5S50 - chains B and F of the 6 polymer chains in the assembly; structure by X-ray diffraction, 3.10 A resolution.

[Chain B]
Molecule: Tubulin beta-2B chain
Organism: Bos taurus
UniProt: Q6B856 (TBB2B_BOVIN); the author numbering skips numbers that UniProt does not, so the offset changes along the chain: 1-42 = UniProt 1-42; 45-360 = UniProt 43-358; 369-455 = UniProt 359-445
Amino-acid sequence (445 residues; each row starts with the number of its first residue; note: 10 numbers in that range are skipped by the numbering (no residue carries them; nothing is unmodelled there)):
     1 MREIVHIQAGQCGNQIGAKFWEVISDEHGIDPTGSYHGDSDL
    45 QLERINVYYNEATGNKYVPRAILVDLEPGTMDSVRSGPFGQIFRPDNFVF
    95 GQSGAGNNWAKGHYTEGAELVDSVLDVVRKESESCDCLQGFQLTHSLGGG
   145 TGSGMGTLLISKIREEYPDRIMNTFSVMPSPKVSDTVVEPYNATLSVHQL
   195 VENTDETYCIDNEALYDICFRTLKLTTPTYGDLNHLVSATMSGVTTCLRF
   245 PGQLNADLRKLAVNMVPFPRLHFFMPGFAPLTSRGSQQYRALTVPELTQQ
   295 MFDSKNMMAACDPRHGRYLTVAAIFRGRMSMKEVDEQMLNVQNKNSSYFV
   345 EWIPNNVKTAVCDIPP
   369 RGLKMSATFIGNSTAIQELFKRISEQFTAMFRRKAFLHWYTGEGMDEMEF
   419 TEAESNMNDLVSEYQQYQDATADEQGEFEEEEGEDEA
Not modelled in the structure: 279-280, 438-455
Curated features (UniProtKB/Swiss-Prot):
  - motif: Met1 to Ile4 (MREI motif)
  - binding site (GTP): Gln11, Glu71, Ser140, Gly144, Thr145, Gly146, Asn206, Asn228
  - binding site (Mg(2+)): Glu71
  - modified residue: Ser40 (Phosphoserine), Thr57 (Phosphothreonine), Lys60 (N6-acetyllysine), Ser174 (Phosphoserine), Thr287 (Phosphothreonine), Thr292 (Phosphothreonine), Arg320 (Omega-N-methylarginine), Glu448 (5-glutamyl polyglutamate)
  - cross-link (Glycyl lysine isopeptide (Lys-Gly)): Lys60 (interchain with G-Cter in ubiquitin), Lys326 (interchain with G-Cter in ubiquitin)
Ion coordination: Mg2+ near Gln11 (its only coordinating residue here); Ca2+: Glu113 (shared with 1 residue of chain C)
Residues lining bound ligands:
  - GDP (guanosine-5'-diphosphate): Gly10, Gln11, Cys12, Gln15, Ile16, Asp69, Ala99, Asn101, Ser140, Gly142, Gly143, Gly144, Thr145, Gly146, Ser147, Val171, Pro173, Val177, Asp179, Glu183, Asn206, Leu209, Tyr224, Leu227, Asn228
  - WZD (N-[(furan-2-yl)methyl]-1H-benzimidazol-2-amine): Tyr52, Gln136, Asn167, Glu200, Tyr202, Val238, Thr239, Cys241, Leu242, Leu252, Leu255, Met259, Ala316, Ile318, Ile378

[Chain F]
Molecule: Tubulin-Tyrosine Ligase
Organism: Gallus gallus
UniProt: E1BQ43 (E1BQ43_CHICK); numbering as in UniProt (aligned over 1-378)
Amino-acid sequence (384 residues; row label = number of the first residue in the row):
     1 MYTFVVRDENSSVYAEVSRLLLATGQWKRLRKDNPRFNLMLGERNRLPFG
    51 RLGHEPGLVQLVNYYRGADKLCRKASLVKLIKTSPELSESCTWFPESYVI
   101 YPTNLKTPVAPAQNGIRHLINNTRTDEREVFLAAYNRRREGREGNVWIAK
   151 SSAGAKGEGILISSEASELLDFIDEQGQVHVIQKYLEKPLLLEPGHRKFD
   201 IRSWVLVDHLYNIYLYREGVLRTSSEPYNSANFQDKTCHLTNHCIQKEYS
   251 KNYGRYEEGNEMFFEEFNQYLMDALNTTLENSILLQIKHIIRSCLMCIEP
   301 AISTKHLHYQSFQLFGFDFMVDEELKVWLIEVNGAPACAQKLYAELCQGI
   351 VDVAISSVFPLADTGQKTSQPTSIFIKLHHHHHH
Not modelled in the structure: 106-124, 154-161, 363-371, 383-384
Sequence notes: expression tag (379-384)
Ion coordination: Mg2+: Glu331 (together with AMP-PCP)
Residues lining bound ligands: AMP-PCP (ACP; phosphomethylphosphonic acid adenylate ester): Lys74, Ile148, Lys150, Gln183, Lys184, Tyr185, Leu186, Lys198, Asp200, Arg202, Arg222, His239, Leu240, Thr241, Asn242, Asp318, Met320, Ile330, Glu331, Asn333

[Chain B / chain F interface]
Pairs across the interface (8; chain B residue first):
  Arg311(B) with Arg31(F)
  Leu333(B) with Pro56(F)
  Gln336(B) with Arg36(F), hydrogen bond
  Asn337(B) with Arg36(F); Leu58(F)
  Ser340(B) with Lys28(F); Leu30(F)
  Glu345(B) with Arg31(F), salt bridge
Also at the interface, not in a pair above, chain B (7 interface residues in all): Asn349
Also at the interface, not in a pair above, chain F (11 interface residues in all): Thr3, Asp33, Asn34, Glu55, Gly57

[Overview]
Chain B and chain F form an interface of 7 and 11 residues respectively; the contacts include 1 hydrogen bond
and 1 salt bridge. Polar pairs include Glu345(B)-Arg31(F) and Gln336(B)-Arg36(F). Ligands of chain B: GDP and
compound WZD. Bound to chain F: AMP-PCP.
Chain B is Tubulin beta-2B chain (Bos taurus) and chain F is Tubulin-Tyrosine Ligase (Gallus gallus); the
structure, Tubulin-Z57299526-complex, was determined by X-ray diffraction (same publication as 5S4L, 5S4M,
5S4N, 5S4O, 5S4P, 5S4Q and 52 further entries).
